Entry 6A60 (X-ray diffraction, 3.05 A resolution); this record covers chains A and B of the 4 polymer chains in the assembly.

== Chain A ==
Molecule: Bile acid receptor
Organism: Homo sapiens
Notes: fragment: ligand binding domain
UniProt: Q96RI1 (NR1H4_HUMAN); residues 244-472 here correspond to UniProt positions 258-486 (UniProt number = residue number + 14)
Amino-acid sequence (229 residues; numbered 244 to 472; the number before each row is that of its first residue):
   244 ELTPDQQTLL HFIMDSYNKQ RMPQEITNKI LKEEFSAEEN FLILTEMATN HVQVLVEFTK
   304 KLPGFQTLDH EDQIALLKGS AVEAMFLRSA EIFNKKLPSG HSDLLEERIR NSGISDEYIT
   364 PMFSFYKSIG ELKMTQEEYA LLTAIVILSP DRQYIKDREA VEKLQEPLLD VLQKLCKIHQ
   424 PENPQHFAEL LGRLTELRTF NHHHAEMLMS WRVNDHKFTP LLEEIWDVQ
Not modelled in the structure: 273-277, 341-344, 472
Differences from the reference sequence: engineered mutation Glu-432 (Cys446 in Q96RI1), Glu-466 (Cys480 in Q96RI1)
Swiss-Prot annotation at these positions:
  - binding site (chenodeoxycholate): Arg-331, Tyr-361, Tyr-369, His-447
  - modified residue: Thr-442 (Phosphothreonine)
  - cross-link: Lys-275 (Glycyl lysine isopeptide (Lys-Gly) (interchain with G-Cter in SUMO1))
Small-molecule neighbours: 064 (3-[(E)-2-(2-chloro-4-{[3-(2,6-dichlorophenyl)-5-(1-methylethyl)isoxazol-4-yl]methoxy}phenyl)ethenyl]benzoic acid): Gln-263, Arg-264, Met-265, Phe-284, Leu-287, Thr-288, Met-290, Ala-291, His-294, Met-328, Phe-329, Arg-331, Ser-332, Ile-335, Ile-352, Ile-357, Met-365, Tyr-369, His-447, Met-450, Leu-451, Trp-454, Phe-461, Leu-465, Trp-469
Reported in the primary citation:
  - binding site for 064: Arg-331
  - mutagenesis - H445A: decreased signaling in response to 9cRA and GW4064
  - contacts within the chain: Glu-326/Arg-441 (salt bridge)
  - mutagenesis - R441A, R455S: decreased signaling in response to the two receptor agonists
  - conformationally variable residues: Asn-444, His-445, His-447, Leu-451, Trp-454, His-459, Leu-465, Trp-469
  - higher-order assembly contacts with a neighbouring Retinoic acid receptor RXR-alpha: Arg-436, Arg-441

== Chain B ==
Molecule: Nuclear receptor coactivator 1
Notes: fragment: ligand binding domain
UniProt: B5MCN7 (B5MCN7_HUMAN); residues 744-759 here correspond to UniProt positions 534-549 (UniProt number = residue number - 210)
Amino-acid sequence (16 residues; each row starts with the number of its first residue):
   744 ERHKILHRLL QEGSPS
Not modelled in the structure: 744-746, 755-759

== Chain A / chain B interface ==
Contacting residue pairs - 8 pairs, chain A then chain B:
  Val-299(A) / Leu-752(B)
  Lys-303(A) / Leu-752(B)  hydrogen bond (side chain-backbone)
  His-313(A) / His-750(B)
  His-313(A) / Leu-753(B)
  Ile-317(A) / His-750(B)
  Leu-464(A) / Ile-748(B)  hydrophobic
  Glu-467(A) / Lys-747(B)  hydrogen bond (side chain-backbone)
  Glu-467(A) / Ile-748(B)  hydrogen bond (side chain-backbone)
Also at the interface, not in a pair above, chain A (7 interface residues in all): Gln-316
Also at the interface, not in a pair above, chain B (6 interface residues in all): Leu-749

== In short ==
7 residues of chain A face 6 of chain B across their interface, with 3 hydrogen bonds. Polar pairs include
Lys-303(A)/Leu-752(B), Glu-467(A)/Lys-747(B) and Glu-467(A)/Ile-748(B). Chain A binds compound 064. The paper
reports a binding site for 064 at Arg-331(A); R441A and R455S of chain A reduce signaling in response to the
two receptor agonists.
Chain A is Bile acid receptor (Homo sapiens) and chain B is Nuclear receptor coactivator 1; the structure,
Crystal structure of human FXR/RXR-LBD heterodimer bound to GW4064 and 9cRA and SRC1, was determined by X-ray
diffraction, deposited together with 6A5W, 6A5X, 6A5Y and 6A5Z.
